4NNY - chains A and B of the 3 polymer chains in the assembly; structure by X-ray diffraction, 1.90 A resolution.

[Chain A]
Name: HLA class I histocompatibility antigen, A-2 alpha chain
From: Homo sapiens
Notes: fragment: extracellular domain
Reference sequence: P01892 (1A02_HUMAN); residues 1-274 here correspond to UniProt positions 25-298 (UniProt number = residue number + 24)
Amino-acid sequence (274 residues; each row starts with the number of its first residue):
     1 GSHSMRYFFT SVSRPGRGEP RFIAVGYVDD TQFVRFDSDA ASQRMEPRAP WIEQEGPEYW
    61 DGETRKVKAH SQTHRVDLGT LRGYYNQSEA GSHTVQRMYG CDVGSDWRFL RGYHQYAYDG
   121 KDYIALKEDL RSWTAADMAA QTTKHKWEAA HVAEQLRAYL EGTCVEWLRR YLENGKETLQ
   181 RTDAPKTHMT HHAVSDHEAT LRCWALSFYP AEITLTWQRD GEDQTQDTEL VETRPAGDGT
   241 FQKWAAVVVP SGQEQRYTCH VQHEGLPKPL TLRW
Disulfide bonds: Cys101-Cys164, Cys203-Cys259
Metal / ion sites: Cd2+ site 1 near Asp30 (its only coordinating residue here); Cd2+ site 2: His151, Glu154

[Chain B]
Name: Beta-2-microglobulin
From: Homo sapiens
Reference sequence: P61769 (B2MG_HUMAN); residues 1-99 here correspond to UniProt positions 21-119 (UniProt number = residue number + 20)
Amino-acid sequence (99 residues; each row starts with the number of its first residue):
     1 IQRTPKIQVY SRHPAENGKS NFLNCYVSGF HPSDIEVDLL KNGERIEKVE HSDLSFSKDW
    61 SFYLLYYTEF TPTEKDEYAC RVNHVTLSQP KIVKWDRDM
Curated features (UniProtKB/Swiss-Prot):
  - modified residue: Gln2 (Pyrrolidone carboxylic acid)
  - glycosylation: Ile1 (N-linked (Glc) (glycation) isoleucine), Lys19 (N-linked (Glc) (glycation) lysine), Lys41 (N-linked (Glc) (glycation) lysine), Lys48 (N-linked (Glc) (glycation) lysine), Lys58 (N-linked (Glc) (glycation) lysine), Lys91 (N-linked (Glc) (glycation) lysine), Lys94 (N-linked (Glc) (glycation) lysine)
Disulfide bonds: Cys25-Cys80
Metal / ion sites: Cd2+ near His51 (its only coordinating residue here)

[Interface between chain A and chain B]
Residue-residue contacts (54):
  Phe8(A) - Ser55(B)
  Phe8(A) - Phe56(B)
  Phe9(A) - Phe56(B)
  Thr10(A) - Leu54(B)
  Thr10(A) - Phe56(B)
  Thr10(A) - Phe62(B)
  Val12(A) - Ser33(B)
  Arg14(A) - Asp34(B)  salt bridge
  Ile23(A) - Leu54(B)
  Val25(A) - Asp53(B)
  Val25(A) - Leu54(B)
  Val25(A) - Ser55(B)
  Tyr27(A) - Ser55(B)
  Tyr27(A) - Tyr63(B)
  Gln32(A) - Asp53(B)  hydrogen bond
  Arg35(A) - Asp53(B)  salt bridge
  Gln96(A) - His31(B)  hydrogen bond
  Gln96(A) - Phe56(B)
  Gln96(A) - Trp60(B)  hydrogen bond (side chain-backbone)
  Gln96(A) - Phe62(B)
  Arg97(A) - Phe56(B)
  Gln115(A) - Trp60(B)
  Tyr116(A) - Trp60(B)
  Ala117(A) - Trp60(B)  hydrophobic
  Asp119(A) - Ile1(B)
  Asp119(A) - His31(B)
  Gly120(A) - Arg3(B)  hydrogen bond (backbone-side chain)
  Gly120(A) - His31(B)
  Gly120(A) - Trp60(B)
  Lys121(A) - Ile1(B)
  Asp122(A) - Trp60(B)  hydrogen bond
  His192(A) - Asp98(B)  salt bridge
  Arg202(A) - Asp98(B)  hydrogen bond (side chain-backbone)
  Trp204(A) - Asp98(B)
  Trp204(A) - Met99(B)
  Val231(A) - Gln8(B)
  Glu232(A) - Lys6(B)  salt bridge
  Glu232(A) - Gln8(B)  hydrogen bond (backbone-side chain)
  Glu232(A) - Tyr26(B)
  Glu232(A) - Ser28(B)  hydrogen bond
  Arg234(A) - Gln8(B)  hydrogen bond
  Arg234(A) - Tyr10(B)
  Arg234(A) - Met99(B)  hydrogen bond (side chain-backbone)
  Pro235(A) - Tyr10(B)  hydrogen bond (backbone-side chain)
  Pro235(A) - Tyr26(B)
  Pro235(A) - Leu65(B)  hydrophobic
  Ala236(A) - Arg12(B)  hydrogen bond (backbone-side chain)
  Ala236(A) - Asn24(B)  hydrogen bond (backbone-side chain)
  Gly237(A) - Arg12(B)  hydrogen bond (backbone-side chain)
  Gly237(A) - Leu65(B)
  Gln242(A) - Tyr10(B)
  Gln242(A) - Ser11(B)
  Gln242(A) - Arg12(B)  hydrogen bond (side chain-backbone)
  Trp244(A) - Met99(B)  hydrogen bond (side chain-backbone)
Interface residues without a listed pair, chain A (35 interface residues in all): Arg48, Thr94, Met98, Thr233, Asp238
Interface residues without a listed pair, chain B (25 interface residues in all): Pro32, Asp59

[In short]
Chain A and chain B form an interface of 35 and 25 residues respectively; the contacts include 16 hydrogen
bonds and 4 salt bridges. Polar pairs include Arg14(A)-Asp34(B), Arg35(A)-Asp53(B) and His192(A)-Asp98(B).
His151(A) and Glu154(A) form the Cd2+ site 2.
Here chain A is HLA class I histocompatibility antigen, A-2 alpha chain and chain B is Beta-2-microglobulin,
both from Homo sapiens. Entry 4NNY (Crystal structure of non-phosphorylated form of PKD2 phosphopeptide bound
to HLA-A2) was determined by X-ray diffraction together with 4NO3, 4NO5, 4NNX, 4NO0 and 4NO2 from the same
study.
